9GZM - chains A and C of the 6 polymer chains in the assembly; structure by electron microscopy, 3.40 A resolution.

# Chain A
Protein: DNA-directed RNA polymerase, mitochondrial
Source organism: Homo sapiens
Notes: EC 2.7.7.6
Reference sequence: O00411 (RPOM_HUMAN); residue numbers follow UniProt; this construct covers 43-1230
Sequence (1188 residues; each row starts with the number of its first residue):
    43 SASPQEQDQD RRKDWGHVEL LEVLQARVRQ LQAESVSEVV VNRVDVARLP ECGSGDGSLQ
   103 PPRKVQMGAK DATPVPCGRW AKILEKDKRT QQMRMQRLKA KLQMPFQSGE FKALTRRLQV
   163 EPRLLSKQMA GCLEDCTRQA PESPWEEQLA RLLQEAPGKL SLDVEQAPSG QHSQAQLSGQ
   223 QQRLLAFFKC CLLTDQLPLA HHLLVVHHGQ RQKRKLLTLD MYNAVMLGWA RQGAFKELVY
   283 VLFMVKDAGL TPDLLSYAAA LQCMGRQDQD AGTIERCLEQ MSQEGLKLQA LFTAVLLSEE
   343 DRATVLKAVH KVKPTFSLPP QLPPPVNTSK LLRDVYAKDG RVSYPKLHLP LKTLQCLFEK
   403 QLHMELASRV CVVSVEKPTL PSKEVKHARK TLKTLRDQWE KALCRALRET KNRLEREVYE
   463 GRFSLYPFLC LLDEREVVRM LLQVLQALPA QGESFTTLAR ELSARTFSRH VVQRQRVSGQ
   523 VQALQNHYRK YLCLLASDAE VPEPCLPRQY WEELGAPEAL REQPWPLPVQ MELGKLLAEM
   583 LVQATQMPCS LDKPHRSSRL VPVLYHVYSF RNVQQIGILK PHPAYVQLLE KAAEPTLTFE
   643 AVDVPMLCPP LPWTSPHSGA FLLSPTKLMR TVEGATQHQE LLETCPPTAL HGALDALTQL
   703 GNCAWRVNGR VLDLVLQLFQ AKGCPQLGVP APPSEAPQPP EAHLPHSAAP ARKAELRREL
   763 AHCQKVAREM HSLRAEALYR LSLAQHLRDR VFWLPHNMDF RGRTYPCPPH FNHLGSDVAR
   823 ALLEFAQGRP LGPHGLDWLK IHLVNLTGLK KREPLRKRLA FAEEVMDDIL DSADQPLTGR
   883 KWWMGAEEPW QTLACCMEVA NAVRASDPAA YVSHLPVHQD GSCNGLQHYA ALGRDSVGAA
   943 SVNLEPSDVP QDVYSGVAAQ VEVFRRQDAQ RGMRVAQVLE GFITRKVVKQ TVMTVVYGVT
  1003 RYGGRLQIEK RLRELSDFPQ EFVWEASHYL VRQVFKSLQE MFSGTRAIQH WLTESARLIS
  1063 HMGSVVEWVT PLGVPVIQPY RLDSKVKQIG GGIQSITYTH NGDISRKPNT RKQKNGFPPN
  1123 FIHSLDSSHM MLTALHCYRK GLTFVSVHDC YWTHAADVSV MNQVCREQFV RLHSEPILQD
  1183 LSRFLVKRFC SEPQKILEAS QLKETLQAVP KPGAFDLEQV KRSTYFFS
Unresolved in the structure: 43-121, 147-156, 200-216, 741-754
Swiss-Prot annotation at these positions:
  - active site: D922, K991, D1151
  - natural variant: Q149 to S1230 (deletion: In COXPD55), H250 (H250D: In COXPD55), P566 (P566S: In COXPD55), S611 (S611F: In COXPD55), F641 (F641L: In COXPD55), P742 to P747 (deletion: In COXPD55), P810 (P810S: In COXPD55; uncertain significance), D870 (D870N: In COXPD55; uncertain significance), C925 to S1230 (deletion: In COXPD55), R1013 (R1013C: In COXPD55), S1193 (S1193F: In COXPD55)
Metal / ion sites: Mg2+: D922, G923, D1151 (together with GTP)
Small-molecule neighbours: GTP (guanosine-5'-triphosphate): R805, D922, G923, S924, C925, N926, G927, Y956, R987, K991, Q992, M995, T996, Y999, P1121, H1125, D1151
Reported in the primary citation:
  - conformationally variable residues (order/disorder transition): R159 to P199
  - binding site for Non-template strand DNA: R1003, R1007, W1026, R1113, K1116
  - binding site for Template strand DNA: T498, R502, V674, E675, T1101, N1103, R1113, K1114
  - binding site for GTP: Y956, R987, K991, Y999
  - Mg2+ coordination: D922, G923, D1151
  - catalytic residues: D922, D1151
  - mutagenesis - W1026A: decreased catalytic activity

# Chain C
Protein: Transcription factor A, mitochondrial
Source organism: Homo sapiens
Reference sequence: Q00059 (TFAM_HUMAN); residue numbers follow UniProt; this construct covers 43-245
Sequence (230 residues; numbered 16 to 245; the number before each row is that of its first residue):
    16 MSYYHHHHHH DYDIPTTENL YFQGAMGSSV LASCPKKPVS SYLRFSKEQL PIFKAQNPDA
    76 KTTELIRRIA QRWRELPDSK KKIYQDAYRA EWQVYKEEIS RFKEQLTPSQ IMSLEKEIMD
   136 KHLKRKAMTK KKELTLLGKP KRPRSAYNVY VAERFQEAKG DSPQEKLKTV KENWKNLSDS
   196 EKELYIQHAK EDETRYHNEM KSWEEQMIEV GRKDLLRRTI KKQRKYGAEE
Unresolved in the structure: 16-42, 171-178, 232-245
Sequence notes: initiating methionine (16); expression tag (17-42)
Swiss-Prot annotation at these positions:
  - DNA-binding region: P50 to K118 (HMG box 1), P155 to E219 (HMG box 2)
  - site (Intercalates between bases and promotes DNA bending): L58, L182
  - modified residue: S55 (Phosphoserine), S56 (Phosphoserine), S61 (Phosphoserine), T122 (Phosphothreonine), S160 (Phosphoserine), S193 (Phosphoserine), S195 (Phosphoserine)
  - natural variant: P178 (P178L: In MTDPS15)
  - mutagenesis: T77 (T77A: Moderate reduction in DNA bending), Y162 (Y162A: Moderate reduction in DNA bending)

# Chain A / chain C interface
Contacting residue pairs - 11 pairs, chain A then chain C:
  W122(A) - V164(C)  hydrophobic
  W122(A) - H203(C)  hydrogen bond
  W122(A) - E206(C)
  K128(A) - Y211(C)
  R131(A) - K156(C)
  K143(A) - V225(C)
  T157(A) - V225(C)
  R158(A) - V225(C)
  R158(A) - G226(C)
  R158(A) - R227(C)
  E457(A) - K228(C)  salt bridge
Also at the interface, not in a pair above, chain A (12 interface residues in all): D129, M135, R139, R159, N454
Also at the interface, not in a pair above, chain C (13 interface residues in all): T150, L151, R159, E214
The authors on this interface:
  - interface residues, chain A: W122(A)

# Summary
12 residues of chain A face 13 of chain C across their interface, with 1 hydrogen bond and 1 salt bridge.
Polar contacts include E457(A)-K228(C) and W122(A)-H203(C). Ligands of chain A: GTP. The paper reports
catalytic residues D922(A) and D1151(A); W1026A of chain A reduces catalytic activity.
Here chain A is DNA-directed RNA polymerase, mitochondrial and chain C is Transcription factor A,
mitochondrial, both from Homo sapiens. Entry 9GZM (Cryo-EM structure of the human mitochondrial RNA polymerase
transcription initiation complex (POLRMT/TFAM/TFB2M/DNA/RNA) with a 2-mer RNA ...) was determined by electron
microscopy, deposited together with 9GZN, 9GZO, 9R95 and 9R96.
